Entry 2I9G (X-ray diffraction, 2.10 A resolution); this record covers chains T and A of the 4 polymer chains in the assembly.

Chain T:
Molecule: 16-nt DNA strand
Sequence (16 nucleotides; row label = number of the first residue in the row):
     1 CCGACGGCGC ATCAGC
Covalent attachments: (1S)-1,2,3,4-tetrahydro-benzo[c]phenanthrene-2,3,4-triol (BPI) linked to DG6

Chain A:
Protein: DNA polymerase beta
From: Homo sapiens
Notes: EC 2.7.7.7
UniProt: P06746 (DPOLB_HUMAN); aligned to UniProt positions 1-335 over residues 1-335 (the alignment contains insertions or deletions, so no single offset holds)
Amino-acid sequence (335 residues; each row starts with the number of its first residue):
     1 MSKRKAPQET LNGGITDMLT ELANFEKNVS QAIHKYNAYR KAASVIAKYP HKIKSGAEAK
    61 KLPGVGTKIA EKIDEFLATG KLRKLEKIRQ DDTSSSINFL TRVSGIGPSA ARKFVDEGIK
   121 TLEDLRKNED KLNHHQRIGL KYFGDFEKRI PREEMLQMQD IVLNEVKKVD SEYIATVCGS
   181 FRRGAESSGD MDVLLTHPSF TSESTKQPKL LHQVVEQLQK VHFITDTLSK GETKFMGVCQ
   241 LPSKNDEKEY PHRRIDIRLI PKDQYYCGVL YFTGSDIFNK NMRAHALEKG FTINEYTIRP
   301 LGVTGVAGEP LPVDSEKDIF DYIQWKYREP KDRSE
Unresolved in the structure: 1-8, 205-206
UniProt features mapped onto this chain:
  - region: Arg-183 to Asp-192 (DNA-binding)
  - active site: Lys-72 (Nucleophile)
  - binding site (K(+)): Lys-60, Leu-62, Val-65, Thr-101, Val-103, Ile-106
  - binding site (Na(+)): Lys-60, Leu-62, Val-65, Thr-101, Val-103, Ile-106
  - binding site (dATP): Arg-149, Ser-180, Arg-183, Gly-189, Asp-190
  - binding site (dCTP): Arg-149, Ser-180, Arg-183, Gly-189, Asp-190
  - binding site (dGTP): Arg-149, Ser-180, Arg-183, Gly-189, Asp-190, Asp-192
  - binding site (dTTP): Arg-149, Ser-180, Arg-183, Gly-189, Asp-190
  - binding site (Mg(2+)): Asp-190, Asp-192, Asp-256
  - modified residue: Lys-72 (N6-acetyllysine), Arg-83 (Omega-N-methylarginine), Arg-152 (Omega-N-methylarginine)
  - cross-link (Glycyl lysine isopeptide (Lys-Gly)): Lys-41 (interchain with G-Cter in ubiquitin), Lys-61 (interchain with G-Cter in ubiquitin), Lys-81 (interchain with G-Cter in ubiquitin)
Ion coordination: Na+ site 1: Lys-60, Leu-62, Val-65 (shared with 1 residue of chain D); Na+ site 2: Thr-101, Val-103, Ile-106 (shared with 1 residue of chain P)
Small-molecule neighbours: BPI ((1S)-1,2,3,4-tetrahydro-benzo[c]phenanthrene-2,3,4-triol): Asn-37, Arg-40, Tyr-271

Interface between chain T and chain A:
Contacting residue pairs (17):
  DC5(T) / His-34(A)  stacking on the base
  DG6(T) / Tyr-271(A)  base contact
  DG6(T) / Asp-276(A)  base contact
  DG6(T) / Arg-283(A)  hydrogen bond to the base
  DC8(T) / Tyr-296(A)  sugar contact
  DG9(T) / Thr-233(A)  hydrogen bond to the phosphate
  DG9(T) / Lys-234(A)  hydrogen bond to the base
  DC10(T) / Ser-229(A)  phosphate contact
  DC10(T) / Lys-230(A)  hydrogen bond to the phosphate
  DC10(T) / Gly-231(A)  phosphate contact
  DC10(T) / Glu-232(A)  hydrogen bond to the phosphate
  DC10(T) / Thr-233(A)  hydrogen bond to the phosphate
  DC10(T) / Lys-234(A)  hydrogen bond to the phosphate
  DA11(T) / Ser-229(A)  sugar contact
  DA11(T) / Lys-230(A)  hydrogen bond to the phosphate
  DT12(T) / Asn-133(A)  phosphate contact
  DT12(T) / His-134(A)  phosphate contact
Other interface residues (no listed pair), chain A (14 interface residues in all): Leu-228

Summary:
7 residues of chain T and 14 residues of chain A are in contact, with 8 hydrogen bonds and 1 aromatic stacking
contact. Among the polar pairs are DG6(T)/Arg-283(A), DG9(T)/Lys-234(A) and DG9(T)/Thr-233(A). Ligands of
chain A: compound BPI. Compound BPI is covalently linked to DG6(T).
Chain T is a 16-nt DNA strand and chain A is DNA polymerase beta (Homo sapiens); the structure, DNA Polymerase
Beta with a Benzo[c]phenanthrene diol epoxide adducted guanine base, was determined by X-ray diffraction.
